Entry 8OS1 (X-ray diffraction, 2.10 A resolution); this record covers chains B and D.

Chain B:
Molecule: Peroxisome targeting signal 1 receptor
From: Trypanosoma cruzi
Reference sequence: A0A7J6Y110 (A0A7J6Y110_TRYCR); residues 347-668 here correspond to UniProt positions 348-669 (UniProt number = residue number + 1)
Sequence (323 residues; row label = number of the first residue in the row):
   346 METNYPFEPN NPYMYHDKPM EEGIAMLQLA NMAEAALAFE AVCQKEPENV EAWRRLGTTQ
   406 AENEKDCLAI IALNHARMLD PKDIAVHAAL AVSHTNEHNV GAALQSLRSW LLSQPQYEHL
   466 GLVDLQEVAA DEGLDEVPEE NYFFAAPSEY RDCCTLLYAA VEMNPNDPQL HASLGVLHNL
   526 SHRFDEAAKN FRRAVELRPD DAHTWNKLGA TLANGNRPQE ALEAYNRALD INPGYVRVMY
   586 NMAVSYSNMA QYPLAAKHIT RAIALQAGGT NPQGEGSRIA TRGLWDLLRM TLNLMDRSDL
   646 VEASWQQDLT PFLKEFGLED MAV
Unresolved in the structure: 471-486, 668
Sequence notes: initiating methionine (346)
Modified positions: Cys499 (s,S-(2-hydroxyethyl)thiocysteine; CME)
Ion coordination: Mg2+: Asn355, Asp653

Chain D:
Molecule: Peroxisomal targeting signal 1 (PTS1)
Sequence (5 residues; row label = number of the first residue in the row):
     1 YQSKL

Chain B / chain D interface:
Residue-residue contacts (32; chain B residue first):
  Glu409(B) - Lys4(D)
  Val437(B) - Leu5(D)
  Thr440(B) - Leu5(D)
  Asn441(B) - Gln2(D)  hydrogen bond (backbone-side chain)
  Asn441(B) - Lys4(D)
  Asn441(B) - Leu5(D)  hydrogen bond (side chain-backbone)
  His443(B) - Gln2(D)  hydrogen bond
  Asn524(B) - Leu5(D)
  His548(B) - Leu5(D)  hydrogen bond (side chain-backbone)
  Asn551(B) - Lys4(D)  hydrogen bond (side chain-backbone)
  Asn551(B) - Leu5(D)  hydrogen bond (side chain-backbone)
  Lys552(B) - Leu5(D)
  Ala555(B) - Ser3(D)
  Ala555(B) - Lys4(D)
  Ala555(B) - Leu5(D)
  Thr556(B) - Leu5(D)
  Ala558(B) - Ser3(D)
  Asn559(B) - Gln2(D)
  Asn559(B) - Ser3(D)  hydrogen bond (side chain-backbone)
  Tyr570(B) - Ser3(D)
  Arg582(B) - Lys4(D)
  Arg582(B) - Leu5(D)  hydrogen bond (side chain-backbone)
  Tyr585(B) - Lys4(D)
  Asn586(B) - Ser3(D)
  Asn586(B) - Lys4(D)  hydrogen bond (side chain-backbone)
  Val589(B) - Tyr1(D)
  Val589(B) - Gln2(D)
  Val589(B) - Ser3(D)
  Ser592(B) - Tyr1(D)
  Asn593(B) - Tyr1(D)  hydrogen bond (side chain-backbone)
  Leu632(B) - Tyr1(D)  hydrophobic
  Met635(B) - Tyr1(D)  hydrogen bond
Interface residues without a listed pair, chain B (25 interface residues in all): Glu442, Val521, Phe536

In short:
25 residues of chain B and 5 residues of chain D are in contact, with 11 hydrogen bonds. Polar contacts
include Asn441(B)-Gln2(D), Asn441(B)-Leu5(D) and His443(B)-Gln2(D). Asn355(B) and Asp653(B) coordinate Mg2+.
Chain B is Peroxisome targeting signal 1 receptor (Trypanosoma cruzi) and chain D is Peroxisomal targeting
signal 1 (PTS1); the structure, X-ray structure of the Peroxisomal Targeting Signal 1 (PTS1) of Trypanosoma
Cruzi PEX5 in complex with ..., was determined by X-ray diffraction, deposited together with 9F8W.
